5LP4 - chain A; structure by X-ray diffraction, 3.03 A resolution.

# Chain A
Protein: Penicillin-binding protein 2 (Pbp2)
Organism: Helicobacter pylori (strain ATCC 700392 / 26695)
UniProt: O26085 (O26085_HELPY); residue numbers follow UniProt; this construct covers 1-588
Sequence (594 residues; row label = number of the first residue in the row):
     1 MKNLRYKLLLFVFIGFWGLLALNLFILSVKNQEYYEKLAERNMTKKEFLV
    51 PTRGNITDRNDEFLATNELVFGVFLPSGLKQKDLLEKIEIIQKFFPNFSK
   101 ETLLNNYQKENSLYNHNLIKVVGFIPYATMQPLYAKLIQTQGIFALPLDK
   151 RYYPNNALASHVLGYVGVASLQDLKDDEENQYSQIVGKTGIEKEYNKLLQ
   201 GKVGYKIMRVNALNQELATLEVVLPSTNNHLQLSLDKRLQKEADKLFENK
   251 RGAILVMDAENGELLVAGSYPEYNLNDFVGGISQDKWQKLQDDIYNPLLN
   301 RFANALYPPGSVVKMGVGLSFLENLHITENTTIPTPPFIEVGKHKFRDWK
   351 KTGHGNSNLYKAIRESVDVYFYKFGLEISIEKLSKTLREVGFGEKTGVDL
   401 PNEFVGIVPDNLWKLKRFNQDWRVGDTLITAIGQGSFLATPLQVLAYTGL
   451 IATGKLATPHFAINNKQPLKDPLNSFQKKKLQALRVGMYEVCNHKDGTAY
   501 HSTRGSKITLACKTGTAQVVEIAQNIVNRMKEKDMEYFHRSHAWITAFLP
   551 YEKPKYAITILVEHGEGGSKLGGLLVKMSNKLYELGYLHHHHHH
Unresolved in the structure: 1-44, 521-539, 589-594
Construct notes: expression tag (589-594)
Disulfide bonds: Cys492-Cys512
From the paper describing this entry:
  - catalytic residues: Ser311, Lys314, Ser366, Asp368, Lys513, Thr514 (by similarity / conservation)

# In short
The paper reports catalytic residues Ser311, Lys314 and Ser366 among others.
Chain A is Penicillin-binding protein 2 (Pbp2) (Helicobacter pylori (strain ATCC 700392 / 26695)); the
structure, Penicillin-Binding Protein (PBP2) from Helicobacter pylori, was determined by X-ray diffraction,
deposited together with 5LP5.
